PDB entry 8ZI6 | X-ray diffraction, 2.80 A resolution | chain A

Chain A:
Molecule: UGT-glycosyltransferase 76G4
From: Stevia rebaudiana
Notes: EC 2.4.1.-
Sequence (458 residues; row label = number of the first residue in the row):
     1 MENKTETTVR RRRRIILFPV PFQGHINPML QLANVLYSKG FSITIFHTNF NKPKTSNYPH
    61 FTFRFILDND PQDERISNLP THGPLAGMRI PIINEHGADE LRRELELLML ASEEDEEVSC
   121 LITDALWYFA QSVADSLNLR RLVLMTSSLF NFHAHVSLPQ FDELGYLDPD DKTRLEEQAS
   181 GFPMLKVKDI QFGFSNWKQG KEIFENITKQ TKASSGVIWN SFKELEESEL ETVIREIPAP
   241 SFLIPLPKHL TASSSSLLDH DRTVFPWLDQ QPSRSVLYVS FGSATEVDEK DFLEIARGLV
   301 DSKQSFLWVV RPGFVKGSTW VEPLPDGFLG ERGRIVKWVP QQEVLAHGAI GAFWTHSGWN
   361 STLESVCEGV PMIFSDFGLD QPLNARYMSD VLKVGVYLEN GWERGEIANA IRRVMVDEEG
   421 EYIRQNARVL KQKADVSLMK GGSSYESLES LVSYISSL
Not modelled in the structure: 1-11, 71-83
Residues lining bound ligands: uridine-5'-diphosphate-glucose (UPG): Gln23, Gly24, Asn27, Tyr278, Ser280, Gly282, Ser283, Ala284, Val309, Trp338, Val339, Gln341, His356, Gly358, Trp359, Asn360, Ser361, Glu364

Summary:
Bound to chain A: uridine-5'-diphosphate-glucose.
Chain A is UGT-glycosyltransferase 76G4 (Stevia rebaudiana); the structure, Crystal structure of SrUGT76G4 in
complex with UDP-glucose, was determined by X-ray diffraction together with 8ZI7 from the same study.
